Entry 1LOE (X-ray diffraction, 1.90 A resolution); this record covers chains C and D of the 4 polymer chains in the assembly.

== Chain C ==
Name: Legume isolectin I (alpha chain)
Organism: Lathyrus ochrus
UniProtKB: P04122 (LECB_LATOC); residue numbers follow UniProt; this construct covers 1-181
Amino-acid sequence (181 residues; row label = number of the first residue in the row):
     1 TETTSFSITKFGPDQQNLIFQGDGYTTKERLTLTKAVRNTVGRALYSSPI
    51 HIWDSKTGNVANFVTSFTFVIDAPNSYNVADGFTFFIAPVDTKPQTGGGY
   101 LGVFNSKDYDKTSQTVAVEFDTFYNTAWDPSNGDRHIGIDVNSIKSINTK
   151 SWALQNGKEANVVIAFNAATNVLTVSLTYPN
Construct notes: conflict Ala153 (Lys in P04122)
Ion coordination: Mn2+: Glu119, Asp121, Asp129, His136; Ca2+: Asp121, Phe123, Asn125, Asp129
Curated features (UniProtKB/Swiss-Prot):
  - binding site (Mn(2+)): Glu119, Asp121, Asp129, His136
  - binding site (Ca(2+)): Asp121, Phe123, Asn125, Asp129
  - natural variant: Gln16 (Q16P: In beta-2), Ser66 (S66A: In beta-2), Ala168 (A168G: In beta-2)

== Chain D ==
Name: Legume isolectin I (beta chain)
Organism: Lathyrus ochrus
UniProtKB: P12306 (LEC1_LATOC); residue numbers follow UniProt; this construct covers 1-52
Amino-acid sequence (52 residues; each row starts with the number of its first residue):
     1 ETSYTLNEVVPLKEFVPEWVRIGFSATTGAEFAAHEVLSWYFHSELAGTS
    51 SS
Disordered / not traced: 48-52
Construct notes: conflict Tyr41 (Phe in P12306)

== Chain C / chain D interface ==
Pairs across the interface (222):
  Thr1(C) - Glu45(D)
  Thr1(C) - Leu46(D)
  Thr1(C) - Ala47(D)  hydrogen bond (side chain-backbone)
  Glu2(C) - Trp19(D)
  Glu2(C) - Ser44(D)
  Glu2(C) - Glu45(D)
  Glu2(C) - Leu46(D)  hydrogen bond (backbone-backbone)
  Thr3(C) - Ser44(D)
  Thr3(C) - Glu45(D)
  Thr4(C) - Phe42(D)
  Thr4(C) - His43(D)
  Thr4(C) - Ser44(D)  hydrogen bond (backbone-backbone)
  Ser5(C) - Phe42(D)
  Ser5(C) - His43(D)  hydrogen bond
  Phe6(C) - Trp40(D)  hydrophobic
  Phe6(C) - Tyr41(D)
  Phe6(C) - Phe42(D)  hydrogen bond (backbone-backbone)
  Ser7(C) - Trp40(D)
  Ile8(C) - Ser39(D)
  Ile8(C) - Trp40(D)  hydrogen bond (backbone-backbone)
  Thr9(C) - Leu38(D)
  Phe11(C) - Val37(D)
  Phe11(C) - Leu38(D)
  Phe11(C) - Ser39(D)
  Ile19(C) - Arg21(D)
  Arg30(C) - Glu36(D)  salt bridge
  Arg30(C) - Val37(D)
  Arg30(C) - Leu38(D)
  Leu31(C) - Phe24(D)  hydrophobic
  Leu31(C) - Glu36(D)
  Leu31(C) - Val37(D)  hydrogen bond (backbone-backbone)
  Thr32(C) - His35(D)
  Thr32(C) - Glu36(D)  hydrogen bond
  Leu33(C) - Phe24(D)  hydrophobic
  Leu33(C) - Ala26(D)  hydrophobic
  Leu33(C) - His35(D)  hydrogen bond (backbone-backbone)
  Thr34(C) - Ala26(D)
  Thr34(C) - Thr28(D)
  Thr34(C) - Ala33(D)  hydrogen bond (side chain-backbone)
  Thr34(C) - Ala34(D)
  Thr34(C) - His35(D)  hydrogen bond
  Lys35(C) - Ala33(D)
  Lys35(C) - Ala34(D)
  Ala36(C) - Phe32(D)
  Ala36(C) - Ala33(D)
  Ala36(C) - Ala34(D)
  Val37(C) - Thr28(D)  hydrogen bond (backbone-side chain)
  Val37(C) - Phe32(D)
  Arg38(C) - Thr28(D)
  Arg38(C) - Gly29(D)
  Arg38(C) - Ala30(D)
  Arg38(C) - Phe32(D)
  Asn39(C) - Thr28(D)  hydrogen bond (backbone-side chain)
  Asn39(C) - Gly29(D)  hydrogen bond (backbone-backbone)
  Asn39(C) - Ala30(D)
  Thr40(C) - Thr27(D)
  Thr40(C) - Thr28(D)  hydrogen bond (backbone-backbone)
  Val41(C) - Ala26(D)
  Val41(C) - Thr27(D)
  Gly42(C) - Ser25(D)
  Gly42(C) - Ala26(D)  hydrogen bond (backbone-backbone)
  Arg43(C) - Phe24(D)
  Arg43(C) - Ser25(D)
  Ala44(C) - Gly23(D)
  Ala44(C) - Phe24(D)  hydrogen bond (backbone-backbone)
  Leu45(C) - Ile22(D)
  Tyr46(C) - Arg21(D)
  Tyr46(C) - Ile22(D)  hydrogen bond (backbone-backbone)
  Ser47(C) - Arg21(D)  hydrogen bond (backbone-side chain)
  Pro49(C) - Trp19(D)  hydrophobic
  Pro49(C) - Val20(D)
  Pro49(C) - Arg21(D)
  Ile50(C) - Glu18(D)
  Ile50(C) - Trp19(D)
  Ile50(C) - Val20(D)  hydrogen bond (backbone-backbone)
  Ile50(C) - Ile22(D)  hydrophobic
  Ile50(C) - Phe42(D)  hydrophobic
  Ile50(C) - Ser44(D)
  His51(C) - Glu18(D)  hydrogen bond (side chain-backbone)
  His51(C) - Trp19(D)
  His51(C) - Leu46(D)
  Ile52(C) - Val16(D)  hydrophobic
  Ile52(C) - Pro17(D)
  Ile52(C) - Glu18(D)  hydrogen bond (backbone-backbone)
  Ile52(C) - Val20(D)  hydrophobic
  Trp53(C) - Lys13(D)
  Trp53(C) - Val16(D)  hydrogen bond (side chain-backbone)
  Trp53(C) - Pro17(D)  hydrogen bond (side chain-backbone)
  Trp53(C) - Glu18(D)  hydrogen bond (backbone-backbone)
  Trp53(C) - Leu46(D)  hydrophobic
  Ser55(C) - Glu18(D)  hydrogen bond
  Gly58(C) - Lys13(D)  hydrogen bond (backbone-side chain)
  Asn59(C) - Leu46(D)
  Asn59(C) - Ala47(D)
  Val60(C) - Lys13(D)
  Val60(C) - Leu46(D)
  Ala61(C) - Glu45(D)
  Ala61(C) - Leu46(D)
  Asn62(C) - Ser44(D)
  Asn62(C) - Glu45(D)  hydrogen bond (backbone-backbone)
  Phe63(C) - Leu12(D)  hydrophobic
  Phe63(C) - Phe42(D)  hydrophobic
  Phe63(C) - His43(D)
  Phe63(C) - Ser44(D)
  Val64(C) - Phe42(D)
  Val64(C) - His43(D)  hydrogen bond (backbone-backbone)
  Thr65(C) - Trp40(D)  hydrogen bond
  Thr65(C) - Tyr41(D)  hydrogen bond (side chain-backbone)
  Thr65(C) - Phe42(D)
  Ser66(C) - Trp40(D)
  Ser66(C) - Tyr41(D)  hydrogen bond (backbone-backbone)
  Phe67(C) - Phe24(D)  hydrophobic
  Phe67(C) - Ser39(D)
  Thr68(C) - Val37(D)
  Thr68(C) - Leu38(D)  hydrogen bond (backbone-backbone)
  Thr68(C) - Ser39(D)  hydrogen bond (backbone-backbone)
  Phe69(C) - Glu36(D)
  Val70(C) - Ala34(D)
  Val70(C) - His35(D)
  Val70(C) - Glu36(D)  hydrogen bond (backbone-backbone)
  Val70(C) - Leu38(D)  hydrophobic
  Ile71(C) - Ala33(D)  hydrophobic
  Ile71(C) - Ala34(D)
  Ile71(C) - His35(D)
  Asp72(C) - Ala33(D)
  Asp72(C) - Ala34(D)  hydrogen bond (backbone-backbone)
  Ala73(C) - Ala33(D)  hydrophobic
  Pro74(C) - Phe32(D)
  Tyr77(C) - Glu31(D)
  Asn78(C) - Glu31(D)
  Asn78(C) - Phe32(D)
  Val79(C) - Glu31(D)  hydrogen bond (backbone-side chain)
  Ala80(C) - Thr27(D)
  Ala80(C) - Glu31(D)
  Ala80(C) - Phe32(D)
  Ala80(C) - Ala33(D)
  Ala80(C) - His35(D)
  Asp81(C) - Thr27(D)  hydrogen bond (backbone-backbone)
  Asp81(C) - Thr28(D)
  Asp81(C) - Gly29(D)
  Gly82(C) - Ala26(D)
  Gly82(C) - Thr27(D)  hydrogen bond (backbone-backbone)
  Gly82(C) - His35(D)  hydrogen bond (backbone-side chain)
  Phe83(C) - Phe24(D)  hydrophobic
  Phe83(C) - Ser25(D)
  Phe83(C) - His35(D)
  Phe83(C) - Val37(D)  hydrophobic
  Thr84(C) - Gly23(D)
  Thr84(C) - Phe24(D)
  Thr84(C) - Ser25(D)  hydrogen bond (backbone-backbone)
  Phe85(C) - Gly23(D)
  Phe85(C) - Trp40(D)  hydrophobic
  Phe86(C) - Ile22(D)
  Phe86(C) - Gly23(D)  hydrogen bond (backbone-backbone)
  Phe86(C) - Phe24(D)
  Phe86(C) - Ser25(D)
  Ile87(C) - Val20(D)  hydrophobic
  Ile87(C) - Arg21(D)
  Ala88(C) - Val20(D)
  Ala88(C) - Arg21(D)  hydrogen bond (backbone-backbone)
  Pro89(C) - Pro17(D)  hydrophobic
  Val90(C) - Trp19(D)
  Val90(C) - Val20(D)
  Val90(C) - Arg21(D)  hydrogen bond (backbone-side chain)
  Gly97(C) - Thr27(D)
  Gly98(C) - Thr27(D)  hydrogen bond (backbone-side chain)
  Leu101(C) - Ser25(D)  hydrogen bond (backbone-side chain)
  Leu101(C) - Thr27(D)
  Gly102(C) - Ser25(D)
  Gly102(C) - Thr27(D)
  Tyr109(C) - Phe15(D)
  Gln114(C) - Phe15(D)
  Gln114(C) - Val16(D)
  Gln114(C) - Pro17(D)
  Val116(C) - Leu12(D)  hydrophobic
  Val116(C) - Val16(D)  hydrophobic
  Phe123(C) - Glu31(D)
  Ile137(C) - Tyr4(D)  hydrophobic
  Ile137(C) - Leu6(D)
  Gly138(C) - Leu6(D)
  Ile139(C) - Leu6(D)  hydrophobic
  Ile139(C) - Glu8(D)
  Val141(C) - Phe15(D)  hydrophobic
  Asn142(C) - Phe15(D)
  Ile147(C) - Glu8(D)
  Asn148(C) - Leu6(D)
  Asn148(C) - Asn7(D)  hydrogen bond (side chain-backbone)
  Asn148(C) - Glu8(D)  hydrogen bond
  Thr149(C) - Leu6(D)
  Lys150(C) - Thr5(D)  hydrogen bond (side chain-backbone)
  Ser151(C) - Tyr4(D)
  Trp152(C) - Tyr4(D)  hydrophobic
  Ala153(C) - Tyr4(D)  hydrogen bond (backbone-side chain)
  Gln155(C) - Thr2(D)
  Glu159(C) - Leu38(D)
  Phe166(C) - Val10(D)
  Phe166(C) - Leu12(D)  hydrophobic
  Thr170(C) - Val9(D)
  Asn171(C) - Glu8(D)
  Asn171(C) - Val9(D)
  Asn171(C) - Val10(D)  hydrogen bond (backbone-backbone)
  Asn171(C) - Pro11(D)
  Val172(C) - Glu8(D)
  Leu173(C) - Leu6(D)
  Leu173(C) - Asn7(D)
  Leu173(C) - Glu8(D)  hydrogen bond (backbone-backbone)
  Leu173(C) - Val10(D)  hydrophobic
  Thr174(C) - Leu6(D)
  Thr174(C) - Asn7(D)
  Val175(C) - Tyr4(D)
  Val175(C) - Thr5(D)
  Val175(C) - Leu6(D)  hydrogen bond (backbone-backbone)
  Ser176(C) - Tyr4(D)
  Ser176(C) - Thr5(D)
  Leu177(C) - Ser3(D)
  Leu177(C) - Tyr4(D)  hydrogen bond (backbone-backbone)
  Thr178(C) - Thr2(D)
  Thr178(C) - Ser3(D)
  Tyr179(C) - Glu1(D)
  Tyr179(C) - Thr2(D)  hydrogen bond (backbone-backbone)
  Asn181(C) - Glu1(D)  hydrogen bond (backbone-backbone)
  Asn181(C) - Thr2(D)  hydrogen bond (backbone-backbone)
Other interface residues (no listed pair), chain C (107 interface residues in all): Lys10, Leu18, Glu29, Ser48, Asp54, Thr115, Pro180

== Summary ==
The interface between chain C and chain D involves 107 residues on one side and 46 on the other; the contacts
include 57 hydrogen bonds and 1 salt bridge. Polar pairs include Arg30(C)-Glu36(D), Thr1(C)-Ala47(D) and
Ser5(C)-His43(D).
Here chain C is Legume isolectin I (alpha chain) and chain D is Legume isolectin I (beta chain), both from
Lathyrus ochrus. Entry 1LOE (X-ray crystal structure determination and refinement at 1.9 angstroms resolution
of isolectin I from the seeds ...) was determined by X-ray diffraction.
